PDB entry 7B13 | X-ray diffraction, 1.37 A resolution | chains A and P

[Chain A]
Name: 14-3-3 protein sigma
Organism: Homo sapiens
UniProtKB: P31947 (1433S_HUMAN); residues 1-231 here = UniProt positions 1-231
Chain sequence (236 residues; each row starts with the number of its first residue; numbers below 1 keep their minus sign (Gly-4 is residue -4)):
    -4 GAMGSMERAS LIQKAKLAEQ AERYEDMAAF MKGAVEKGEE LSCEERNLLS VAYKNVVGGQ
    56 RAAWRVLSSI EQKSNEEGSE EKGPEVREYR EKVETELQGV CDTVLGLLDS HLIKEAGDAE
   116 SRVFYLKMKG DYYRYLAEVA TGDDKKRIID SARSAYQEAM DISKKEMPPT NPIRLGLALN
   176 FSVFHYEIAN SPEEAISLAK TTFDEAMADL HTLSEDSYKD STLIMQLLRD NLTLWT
Sequence notes: expression tag (-4 to 0)
Swiss-Prot annotation at these positions:
  - site (Interaction with phosphoserine on interacting protein): Arg56, Arg129
  - modified residue (Phosphoserine): Ser5, Ser74
Metal / ion sites: Mg2+ site 1 near Glu2 (its only coordinating residue here); Mg2+ site 2: Glu35, Glu110, Glu188

[Chain P]
Name: SHN3pS542
Chain sequence (10 residues; row label = number of the first residue in the row):
   539 ASHSMPSAAC
Modified positions: Ser542 (phosphoserine; SEP)
Metal / ion sites: Mg2+ near Ser542 (its only coordinating residue here)

[Interface between chain A and chain P]
Cross-chain cystine bridges: Cys38(A)-Cys548(P)
Pairs across the interface - 33 pairs, chain A then chain P:
  Cys38(A) with Cys548(P), disulfide
  Glu39(A) with Cys548(P)
  Asn42(A) with Ser545(P); Ala546(P), hydrogen bond (side chain-backbone); Cys548(P)
  Ser45(A) with Pro544(P), hydrogen bond (side chain-backbone); Ser545(P)
  Lys49(A) with Pro544(P)
  Arg56(A) with Ser542(P)
  Phe119(A) with Pro544(P)
  Lys122(A) with Met543(P), hydrogen bond (side chain-backbone); Pro544(P)
  Arg129(A) with Ser542(P)
  Tyr130(A) with Ser542(P)
  Pro167(A) with Ala547(P)
  Ile168(A) with Ala546(P), hydrophobic
  Gly171(A) with Met543(P)
  Leu174(A) with His541(P); Ser542(P); Met543(P)
  Asn175(A) with Ser542(P); Met543(P), hydrogen bond (side chain-backbone)
  Val178(A) with His541(P)
  Glu182(A) with Ser540(P), hydrogen bond
  Asp215(A) with Ala547(P)
  Ile219(A) with Met543(P), hydrophobic
  Leu222(A) with His541(P); Met543(P), hydrophobic
  Asp225(A) with His541(P)
  Asn226(A) with Ser540(P); His541(P), hydrogen bond (side chain-backbone)
  Leu229(A) with Ala539(P)
  Trp230(A) with Ser540(P), hydrogen bond
Also at the interface, not in a pair above, chain A (26 interface residues in all): Val46, Leu218

[In short]
The interface between chain A and chain P involves 26 residues on one side and 10 on the other; the contacts
include 1 disulfide bond and 7 hydrogen bonds. Polar contacts include Asn42(A)-Ala546(P), Ser45(A)-Pro544(P)
and Lys122(A)-Met543(P).
Here chain A is 14-3-3 protein sigma (Homo sapiens) and chain P is SHN3pS542. Entry 7B13 (14-3-3sigma in
complex with SHN3pS542 phosphopeptide crystal structure) was determined by X-ray diffraction.
